Entry 5WC0 (electron microscopy, 4.40 A resolution (low resolution: residue-level contacts below are approximate; hydrogen-bond / salt-bridge calls are withheld)); this record covers chains D and E of the 6 polymer chains in the assembly.

Chain D (and E):
Protein: Meiotic spindle formation protein mei-1
Source organism: Caenorhabditis elegans
Notes: EC 3.6.4.3; chain E of this document is another copy of the same molecule, construct and numbering; everything in this record applies to it too
UniProtKB: P34808 (KTNA1_CAEEL); residues 1-472 here = UniProt positions 1-472
Chain sequence (472 residues; row label = number of the first residue in the row):
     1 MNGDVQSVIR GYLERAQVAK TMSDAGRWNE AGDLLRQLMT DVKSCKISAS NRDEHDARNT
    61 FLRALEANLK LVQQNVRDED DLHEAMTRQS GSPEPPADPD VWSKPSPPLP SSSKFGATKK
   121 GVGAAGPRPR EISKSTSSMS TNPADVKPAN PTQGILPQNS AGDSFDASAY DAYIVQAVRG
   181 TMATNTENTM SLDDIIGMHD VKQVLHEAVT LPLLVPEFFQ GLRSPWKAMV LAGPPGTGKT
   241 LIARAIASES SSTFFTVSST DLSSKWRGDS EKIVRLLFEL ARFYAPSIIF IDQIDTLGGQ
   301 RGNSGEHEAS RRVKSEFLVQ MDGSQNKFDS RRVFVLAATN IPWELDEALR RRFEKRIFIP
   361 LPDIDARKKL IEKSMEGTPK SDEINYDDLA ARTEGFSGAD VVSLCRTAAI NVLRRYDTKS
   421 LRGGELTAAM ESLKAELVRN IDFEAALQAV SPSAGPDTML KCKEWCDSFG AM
Disordered / not traced: 1-172, 185-189, 297-306, 323-330
Construct notes: engineered mutation Gln293 (Glu in P34808)
Curated features (UniProtKB/Swiss-Prot):
  - binding site (ATP): Gly233 to Thr240, Arg351, Arg352
  - modified residue: Ser92 (Phosphoserine)
  - mutagenesis: Arg36 (R36C: In ct46ct99; loss of function. Does not affect mei-1 degradation. Prevents mei-1 degradation during the transition from meiosis to mitosis; when associated with A-92), Glu66 (E66K: In ct46sb18; gain of function), Ser92 (S92A: Abolishes phosphorylation by mbk-2. Abolishes interaction with mel-26. Prevents mei-1 degradation during the transition from meiosis to mitosis; when associated with C-36 ...), Pro99 (P99L: In ct46; gain of function. Embryonic lethal. Abolishes interaction with mel-26 and probably mel-26-mediated degradation ...), Gly126 (G126S: In ct46sb9 and ct46sb17; gain of function), Arg128 (R128C: In ct46sb22; gain of function), Ile195 (I195K: In ct46sb3; dominant negative), Pro225 (P225L: In b284; dominant negative), Leu231 (L231P: In ct81; dominant negative), Pro235 (P235L: In ct93; dominant negative; P235S: In ct46ct103; dominant negative. Formation of an abnormally large polar body during oocyte meiosis II ...), Glu308 (E308D: In ct46ct101; null. Formation of an abnormally large polar body during oocyte meiosis II. Myosin thick filaments are disorganized in body wall muscles in an unc-29 (e1072) mutant background), Asp322 (D322R: Severe loss of ATPase activity and complete loss of microtubule severing activity), 6 further mutagenesis entries in UniProt
Ligand contacts: ATP (adenosine-5'-triphosphate): Asp194, Ile195, Ile196, Gly197, Met198, Pro234, Pro235, Gly236, Thr237, Gly238, Lys239, Thr240, Leu241, Leu370, Gly398, Ala399
Reported in the primary citation:
  - binding site for ATP: Arg351, Arg352

How chain D and chain E interact:
Residue-residue contacts - 46 pairs, chain D then chain E:
  Pro235(D) with Ala348(E); Arg351(E)
  Gly236(D) with Arg351(E)
  Arg244(D) with Asp322(E)
  Ser259(D) with Arg312(E)
  Thr260(D) with Glu271(E); Glu316(E)
  Leu262(D) with Asp269(E)
  Ser263(D) with Arg267(E); Gly268(E); Asp269(E)
  Ser264(D) with Arg267(E)
  Lys265(D) with Lys265(E); Trp266(E)
  Gln293(D) with Ser315(E); Leu318(E)
  Thr296(D) with Arg312(E)
  Ala399(D) with Arg351(E)
  Ser403(D) with Trp226(E)
  Arg406(D) with Leu222(E); Ser224(E); Pro225(E); Trp226(E); Lys227(E)
  Ala409(D) with Leu222(E)
  Ile410(D) with Glu207(E); Trp226(E)
  Arg414(D) with Asp200(E); Gln203(E); Glu207(E)
  Thr418(D) with Gln203(E); His206(E); Glu207(E)
  Lys419(D) with His206(E)
  Ser420(D) with His206(E)
  Leu426(D) with Val215(E)
  Leu433(D) with Phe218(E); Arg223(E)
  Lys434(D) with Arg223(E)
  Val450(D) with Met472(E)
  Ser451(D) with Asp467(E); Phe469(E); Gly470(E)
  Ser453(D) with Arg350(E); Phe469(E)
  Ala454(D) with Phe469(E)
Interface residues without a listed pair, chain D (37 interface residues in all): Ser374, Thr378, Pro379, Cys405, Thr407, Leu413, Leu421, Gly424, Glu436, Ala449
Interface residues without a listed pair, chain E (35 interface residues in all): Leu214, Phe219, Glu354, Cys466, Ala471

In short:
Chain D and chain E form an interface of 37 and 35 residues respectively. Bound to chain D: ATP. From UniProt:
10 ATP-binding residues and 18 mutagenesis sites on chain D. The paper reports a binding site for ATP at
Arg351(D) and Arg352(D).
Both chains are Meiotic spindle formation protein mei-1 (Caenorhabditis elegans). Entry 5WC0 (katanin hexamer
in spiral conformation) was determined by electron microscopy together with 5WC1 and 5WCB from the same study.
